PDB entry 8S84 | X-ray diffraction, 2.35 A resolution | chains A and P of the 3 polymer chains in the assembly

# Chain A
Molecule: DNA polymerase
From: Thermococcus kodakarensis KOD1
Notes: EC 2.7.7.7
UniProtKB: D0VWU9 (D0VWU9_THEKO); residues 1-774 here = UniProt positions 1-774
Chain sequence (774 residues; numbered 1 to 774; the number before each row is that of its first residue):
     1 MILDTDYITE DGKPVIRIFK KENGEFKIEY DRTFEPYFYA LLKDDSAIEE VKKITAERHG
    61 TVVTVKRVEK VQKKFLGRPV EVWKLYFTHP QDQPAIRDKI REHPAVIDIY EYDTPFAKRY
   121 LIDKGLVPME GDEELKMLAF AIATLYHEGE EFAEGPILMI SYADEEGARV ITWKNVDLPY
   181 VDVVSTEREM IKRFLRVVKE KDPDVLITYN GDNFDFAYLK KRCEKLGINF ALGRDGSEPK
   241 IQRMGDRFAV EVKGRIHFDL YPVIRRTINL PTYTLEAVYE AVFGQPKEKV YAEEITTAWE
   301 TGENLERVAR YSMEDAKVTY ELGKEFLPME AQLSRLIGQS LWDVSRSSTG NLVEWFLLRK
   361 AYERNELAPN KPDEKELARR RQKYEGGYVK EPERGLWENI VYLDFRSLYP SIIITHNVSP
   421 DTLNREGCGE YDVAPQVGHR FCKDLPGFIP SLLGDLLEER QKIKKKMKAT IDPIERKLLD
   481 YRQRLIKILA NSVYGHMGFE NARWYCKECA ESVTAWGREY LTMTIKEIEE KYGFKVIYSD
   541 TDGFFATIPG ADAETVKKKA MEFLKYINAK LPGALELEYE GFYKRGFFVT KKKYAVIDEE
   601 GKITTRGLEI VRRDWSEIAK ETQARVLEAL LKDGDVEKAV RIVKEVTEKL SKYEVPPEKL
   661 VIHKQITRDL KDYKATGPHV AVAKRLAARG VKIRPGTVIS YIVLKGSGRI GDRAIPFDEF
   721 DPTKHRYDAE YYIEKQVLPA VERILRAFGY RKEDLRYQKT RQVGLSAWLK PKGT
Disordered / not traced: 757-774
Sequence notes: conflict Gln-93 (Val in D0VWU9), Thr-114 (Ile in D0VWU9), Ala-141 (Asp in D0VWU9), Ala-143 (Glu in D0VWU9), His-147 (Glu in D0VWU9), Lys-383 (Ser in D0VWU9), Gly-429 (Lys in D0VWU9), Leu-445 (Phe in D0VWU9), Leu-485 (Ala in D0VWU9), Val-493 (Tyr in D0VWU9), His-496 (Tyr in D0VWU9), Met-497 (Tyr in D0VWU9), Phe-499 (Tyr in D0VWU9), Glu-500 (Ala in D0VWU9), Asn-501 (Arg in D0VWU9), Leu-521 (Ile in D0VWU9), Lys-584 (Glu in D0VWU9), Lys-664 (Glu in D0VWU9), Arg-726 (Lys in D0VWU9), Lys-735 (Asn in D0VWU9)
Disulfide bonds: Cys-506/Cys-509
Metal / ion sites: Mg2+ site 1: Asp-4, Asp-343; Mg2+ site 2 near Asn-370 (its only coordinating residue here); Mg2+ site 3: Asp-404, Phe-405, Asp-542 (together with XG4); Mg2+ site 4: Asp-404, Asp-542 (together with XG4) (shared with DA13(P) of chain P); Mn2+: Glu-500 (shared with 1 residue of chain T)
Small-molecule neighbours: XG4 (2'-deoxy-5'-O-[(R)-hydroxy{[(R)-hydroxy(phosphonooxy)phosphoryl]amino}phosphoryl]guanosine): Asp-404, Phe-405, Arg-406, Ser-407, Leu-408, Tyr-409, Pro-410, Arg-460, Lys-487, Asn-491, Tyr-494, Gly-495, Asp-542, Glu-578, Glu-580

# Chain P
Molecule: 13-nt DNA strand
Sequence (13 nucleotides; numbered 1 to 13; the number before each row is that of its first residue):
     1 GACCACGGCC ACA
Metal / ion sites: Mg2+: DA13 (together with XG4) (shared with Asp-404(A), Asp-542(A) of chain A)

# How chain A and chain P interact
Pairs across the interface (32; chain A residue first):
  Asn-269(A) / DA11(P)  hydrogen bond to the phosphate
  Asp-540(A) / DA13(P)  sugar contact
  Asp-542(A) / DA13(P)  phosphate contact
  Lys-592(A) / DC12(P)  hydrogen bond to the base
  Tyr-594(A) / DA13(P)  hydrogen bond to the phosphate
  Arg-606(A) / DC12(P)  phosphate contact
  Arg-606(A) / DA13(P)  phosphate contact
  Gly-607(A) / DA11(P)  phosphate contact
  Gly-607(A) / DC12(P)  hydrogen bond to the phosphate
  Val-611(A) / DA11(P)  phosphate contact
  Val-611(A) / DC12(P)  phosphate contact
  Arg-612(A) / DC9(P)  hydrogen bond to the base
  Arg-612(A) / DC10(P)  hydrogen bond to the sugar
  Arg-612(A) / DA11(P)  sugar contact
  Arg-613(A) / DC10(P)  salt bridge to the phosphate
  Arg-613(A) / DA11(P)  salt bridge to the phosphate
  Asp-614(A) / DC10(P)  sugar contact
  Lys-664(A) / DC9(P)  phosphate contact
  Lys-664(A) / DC10(P)  phosphate contact
  Gln-665(A) / DC9(P)  phosphate contact
  Gln-665(A) / DC10(P)  hydrogen bond to the phosphate
  Ile-666(A) / DC9(P)  phosphate contact
  Thr-667(A) / DC9(P)  hydrogen bond to the phosphate
  Arg-668(A) / DG8(P)  salt bridge to the phosphate
  Arg-668(A) / DC9(P)  salt bridge to the phosphate
  Tyr-673(A) / DG8(P)  phosphate contact
  Tyr-673(A) / DC9(P)  hydrogen bond to the phosphate
  Lys-674(A) / DG7(P)  phosphate contact
  Lys-674(A) / DG8(P)  hydrogen bond to the phosphate
  Ala-675(A) / DG7(P)  phosphate contact
  Ala-675(A) / DG8(P)  hydrogen bond to the phosphate
  His-679(A) / DC9(P)  salt bridge to the phosphate
Also at the interface, not in a pair above, chain A (24 interface residues in all): Tyr-402, Thr-541, Thr-605, His-663

# Summary
24 residues of chain A face 7 of chain P across their interface, with 11 hydrogen bonds and 5 salt bridges.
Polar pairs include Lys-592(A)/DC12(P), Arg-612(A)/DC9(P) and Arg-612(A)/DC10(P). Chain A binds compound XG4.
Asp-4(A) and Asp-343(A) coordinate Mg2+ site 1.
Here chain A is DNA polymerase (Thermococcus kodakarensis KOD1) and chain P is a 13-nt DNA strand. Entry 8S84
(KOD-H4 DNA polymerase mutant in a ternary complex with DNA/DNA and non-hydrolyzable triphosphate) was
determined by X-ray diffraction, deposited together with 8S87 and 9EMI.
